PDB entry 7EOR | electron microscopy, 4.00 A resolution | chains B and C of the 4 polymer chains in the assembly

== Chain B ==
Protein: Glutamate receptor ionotropic, NMDA 1
Organism: Homo sapiens
UniProt: Q05586 (NMDZ1_HUMAN); residues 1-847 here = UniProt positions 1-847
Sequence (847 residues; row label = number of the first residue in the row):
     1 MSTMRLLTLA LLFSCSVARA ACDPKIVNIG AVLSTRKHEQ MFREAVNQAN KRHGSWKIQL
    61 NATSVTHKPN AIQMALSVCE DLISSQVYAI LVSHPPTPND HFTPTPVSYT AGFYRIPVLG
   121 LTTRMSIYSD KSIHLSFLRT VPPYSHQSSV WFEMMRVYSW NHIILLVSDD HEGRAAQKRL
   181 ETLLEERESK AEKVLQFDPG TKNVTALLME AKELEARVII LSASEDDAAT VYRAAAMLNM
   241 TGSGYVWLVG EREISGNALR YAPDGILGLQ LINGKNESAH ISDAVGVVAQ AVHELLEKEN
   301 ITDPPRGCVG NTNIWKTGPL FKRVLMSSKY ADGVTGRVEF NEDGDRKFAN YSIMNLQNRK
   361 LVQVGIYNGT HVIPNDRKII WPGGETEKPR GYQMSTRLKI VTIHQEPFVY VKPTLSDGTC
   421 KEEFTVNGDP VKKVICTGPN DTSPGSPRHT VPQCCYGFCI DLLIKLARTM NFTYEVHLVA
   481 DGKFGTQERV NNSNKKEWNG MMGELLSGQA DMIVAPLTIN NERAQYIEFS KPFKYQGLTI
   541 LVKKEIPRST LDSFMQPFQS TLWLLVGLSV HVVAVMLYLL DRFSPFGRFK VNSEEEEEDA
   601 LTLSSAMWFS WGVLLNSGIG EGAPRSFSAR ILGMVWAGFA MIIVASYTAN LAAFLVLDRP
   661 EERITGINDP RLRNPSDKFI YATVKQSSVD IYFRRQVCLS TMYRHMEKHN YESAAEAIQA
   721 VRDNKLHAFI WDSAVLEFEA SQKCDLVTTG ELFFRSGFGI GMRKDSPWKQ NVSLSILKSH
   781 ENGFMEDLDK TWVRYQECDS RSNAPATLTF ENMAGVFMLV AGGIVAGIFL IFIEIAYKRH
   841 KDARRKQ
Not modelled in the structure: 1-24, 54-55, 548-555, 585-600, 616-625, 661-662, 797-808, 845-847
Differences from the reference sequence: engineered mutation Cys698 (Glu in Q05586)
Disulfides: Cys420-Cys454, Cys436-Cys455
Covalent attachments: N-acetylglucosamine (NAG) linked to Asn61, Asn203, Asn239, Asn276, Asn471, Asn771
Small-molecule neighbours: 6RM (7-[(4-fluoranylphenoxy)methyl]-3-[(1R,2R)-2-(hydroxymethyl)cyclopropyl]-2-methyl-[1,3]thiazolo[3,2-a]pyrimidin-5-one): Ile519, Lys531, Pro532, Tyr535, Gly757, His780
Curated features (UniProtKB/Swiss-Prot):
  - region: Leu603 to Pro624 (Pore-forming)
  - binding site (glycine): Pro516, Thr518, Arg523, Ser688, Asp732
  - glycosylation (N-linked (GlcNAc...) asparagine): Asn61, Asn203, Asn239, Asn276, Asn300, Asn350, Asn368, Asn440, Asn471, Asn491, Asn674, Asn771
  - natural variant: Arg217 (R217W: In NDHMSR), Asp227 (D227H: In NDHMSR; uncertain significance), Arg306 (R306Q: Found in a patient with schizophrenia; uncertain significance), Asp552 (D552E: In NDHMSD), Pro557 (P557R: In NDHMSD), Ser560 (S560SS: In NDHMSD), Gly618 (G618R: In NDHMSD), Gly620 (G620R: In NDHMSD), Ala637 (A637S: In NDHMSD; uncertain significance; A637V: In NDHMSD; uncertain significance), Gly638 (G638A: In NDHMSD; G638V: In NDHMSD), Met641 (M641I: In NDHMSD; M641L: In NDHMSD; M641V: In NDHMSD), Ile642 (I642T: In NDHMSD; uncertain significance), 14 further natural variant entries in UniProt
  - mutagenesis: Ile642 (I642L: Slight decrease in glutamate and glycine agonist potency; mutant channels are activated at 2-fold higher glutamate and glycine concentrations), Val644 (V644M: Increase in glutamate and glycine agonist potency; mutant channels are activated lower glutamate and glycine concentrations), Ala653 (A653G: Increase in glutamate and glycine agonist potency; mutant channels are activated lower glutamate and glycine concentrations), Met813 (M813V: Slight decrease in glycine agonist potency; no effect on glutamate agonist potency)

== Chain C ==
Protein: Glutamate receptor ionotropic, NMDA 2A
Organism: Homo sapiens
UniProt: Q12879 (NMDE1_HUMAN); residues 1-842 here = UniProt positions 1-842
Sequence (853 residues; row label = number of the first residue in the row):
     1 MGRVGYWTLL VLPALLVWRG PAPSAAAEKG PPALNIAVML GHSHDVTERE LRTLWGPEQA
    61 AGLPLDVNVV ALLMNRTDPK SLITHVCDLM SGARIHGLVF GDDTDQEAVA QMLDFISSHT
   121 FVPILGIHGG ASMIMADKDP TSTFFQFGAS IQQQATVMLK IMQDYDWHVF SLVTTIFPGY
   181 REFISFVKTT VDNSFVGWDM QNVITLDTSF EDAKTQVQLK KIHSSVILLY CSKDEAVLIL
   241 SEARSLGLTG YDFFWIVPSL VSGNTELIPK EFPSGLISVS YDDWDYSLEA RVRDGIGILT
   301 TAASSMLEKF SYIPEAKASC YGQMERPEVP MHTLHPFMVN VTWDGKDLSF TEEGYQVHPR
   361 LVVIVLNKDR EWEKVGKWEN HTLSLRHAVW PRYKSFSDCE PDDNHLSIVT LEEAPFVIVE
   421 DIDPLTETCV RNTVPCRKFV KINNSTNEGM NVKKCCKGFC IDILKKLSRT VKFTYDLYLV
   481 TNGKHGKKVN NVWNGMIGEV VYQRAVMAVG SLTINEERSE VVDFSVPFVE TGISVMVSRS
   541 NGTVSPSAFL EPFSASVWVM MFVMLLIVSA IAVFVFEYFS PVGYNRNLAK GKAPHGPSFT
   601 IGKAIWLLWG LVFNNSVPVQ NPKGTTSKIM VSVWAFFAVI FLASYTANLA AFMIQEEFVD
   661 QVTGLSDKKF QRPHDYSPPF RFGTVPNGST ERNIRNNYPY MHQYMTKFNQ KGVEDALVSL
   721 KTGKLDAFIY DAAVLNYKAG RDEGCKLVTI GSGYIFATTG YGIALQKGSP WKRQIDLALL
   781 QFVGDGEMEE LETCWLTGIC HNEKNEVMSS QLDIDNMAGV FYMLAAAMAL SLITFIWEHL
   841 FYKSRAEAKR MKG
Not modelled in the structure: 1-33, 541-555, 582-597, 615-624, 656-659, 801-814, 838-853
Differences from the reference sequence: engineered mutation Cys794 (Leu in Q12879); expression tag (843-853)
Disulfides: Cys87-Cys320, Cys436-Cys456
Covalent attachments: N-acetylglucosamine (NAG) linked to Asn687
Small-molecule neighbours: 6RM (7-[(4-fluoranylphenoxy)methyl]-3-[(1R,2R)-2-(hydroxymethyl)cyclopropyl]-2-methyl-[1,3]thiazolo[3,2-a]pyrimidin-5-one): Ile514, Val526, Pro527, Phe528, Val529, Glu530, Thr758, Thr759, Gly760, Leu780, Val783
Curated features (UniProtKB/Swiss-Prot):
  - region: Phe599 to Gln620 (Pore-forming)
  - binding site (Zn(2+)): His44, His128, Glu266, Asp282
  - binding site (L-glutamate): Ser511, Thr513, Arg518, Ser689, Thr690, Asp731
  - site: Asn614 (Functional determinant of NMDA receptors)
  - glycosylation (N-linked (GlcNAc...) asparagine): Asn75, Asn340, Asn380, Asn443, Asn444, Asn541, Asn687
  - natural variant: Pro57 (P57L: Found in a cutaneous malignant melanoma sample), Pro79 (P79R: In FESD), Thr143 (T143I: Found in a patient with autism spectrum disorder; uncertain significance), Phe183 (F183I: In FESD; uncertain significance), Ile184 (I184S: In FESD; uncertain significance), Thr189 (T189N: Found in a patient with schizophrenia; uncertain significance), Cys231 (C231Y: In FESD; uncertain significance), Ala243 (A243V: In FESD), Asp252 (D252N: Found in a cutaneous malignant melanoma sample), Ser278 (S278F: Found in a cutaneous malignant melanoma sample), Ala290 (A290V: In FESD; uncertain significance), Gly295 (G295S: In FESD; uncertain significance), 71 further natural variant entries in UniProt
  - mutagenesis: Pro552 (P552A: Changed glutamate-gated calcium ion channel activity characterized by increased desensitization ...), Ser632 (S632F: No effect on localization to the cell membrane. No effect on agonist potency and channel activation by glutamate and glycine), Thr646 (T646R: No effect on localization to the cell membrane. Results in increased glycine potency and channel activation at lower agonist concentrations)

== How chain B and chain C interact ==
Pairs across the interface (75; chain B residue first):
  Pro69(B) with Gln323(C)
  Asn70(B) with Gln323(C)
  Ala71(B) with His119(C)
  Ile72(B) with His119(C)
  Gln73(B) with Cys320(C), hydrogen bond (side chain-backbone); Tyr321(C); Gly322(C)
  Leu76(B) with Ile83(C), hydrophobic
  Cys79(B) with Lys80(C)
  His101(B) with Arg326(C)
  Pro106(B) with Phe115(C), hydrophobic
  Tyr109(B) with Gln111(C); Met112(C); Asp114(C); Phe115(C), hydrophobic
  Phe113(B) with Thr77(C); Pro79(C); Gln106(C), hydrogen bond (backbone-side chain); Met112(C), hydrophobic
  Lys131(B) with Pro178(C)
  Ser132(B) with Met135(C); Pro178(C)
  Ile133(B) with Gln111(C), hydrogen bond (backbone-side chain); Met135(C); Ala136(C), hydrophobic
  Cys308(B) with Arg76(C); Asp78(C); Lys80(C)
  Val309(B) with Arg76(C); Asp78(C); Lys80(C)
  Gly310(B) with Arg76(C)
  Asn311(B) with Arg76(C), hydrogen bond (backbone-side chain)
  Thr312(B) with Arg76(C); Thr77(C); Asp78(C)
  Arg489(B) with Phe195(C)
  Ser493(B) with Thr426(C)
  Asn494(B) with Asn193(C), hydrogen bond (side chain-backbone); Ser194(C); Phe195(C)
  Lys495(B) with Asn193(C)
  Lys496(B) with Asp192(C), hydrogen bond (side chain-backbone); Asn193(C), hydrogen bond (backbone-side chain); Ser194(C), hydrogen bond (side chain-backbone); Phe195(C)
  Leu562(B) with Met817(C), hydrophobic
  Ser626(B) with Trp606(C)
  Ser628(B) with Thr834(C)
  Arg630(B) with Trp606(C), hydrogen bond (side chain-backbone); Trp609(C); Gly610(C)
  Ile631(B) with Leu830(C), hydrophobic; Thr834(C)
  Met634(B) with Trp609(C), hydrophobic
  Ala637(B) with Phe613(C), hydrophobic
  Phe639(B) with Met823(C), hydrophobic
  Met641(B) with Phe613(C), hydrophobic
  Ile642(B) with Met823(C), hydrophobic
  Thr648(B) with Ala650(C)
  Ala649(B) with Ala650(C), hydrophobic
  Ala652(B) with Ala650(C)
  Pro670(B) with Thr797(C); Gly798(C); Ile799(C), hydrophobic
  Arg673(B) with Thr793(C), hydrogen bond (side chain-backbone); Thr797(C)
  Asn674(B) with Arg741(C); Thr797(C)
  Ser676(B) with Glu743(C)
  Gln696(B) with Arg431(C), hydrogen bond (backbone-side chain)
  Val697(B) with Arg431(C)
  Cys698(B) with Arg431(C); Cys794(C), disulfide
  Ser700(B) with Arg431(C)
Other interface residues (no listed pair), chain B (55 interface residues in all): Thr105, Gly112, Arg115, Arg174, Lys178, Glu342, Ala629, Ala645, Val656, Arg671
Other interface residues (no listed pair), chain C (54 interface residues in all): Thr84, Glu107, Asp137, Ile176, Ser185, Thr190, Glu353, Ile605, Thr646, Met653, Ile654, Leu824
Disulfides between the chains: Cys698(B)-Cys794(C)

== Overview ==
55 residues of chain B face 54 of chain C across their interface; the contacts include 1 disulfide bond and 11
hydrogen bonds. Among the polar pairs are Gln73(B)-Cys320(C), Phe113(B)-Gln106(C) and Ile133(B)-Gln111(C).
Chain B binds compound 6RM. Ligands of chain C: compound 6RM.
Here chain B is Glutamate receptor ionotropic, NMDA 1 and chain C is Glutamate receptor ionotropic, NMDA 2A,
both from Homo sapiens. Entry 7EOR (Structure of the human GluN1/GluN2A NMDA receptor in the
glycine/glutamate/GNE-6901 bound state) was determined by electron microscopy, deposited together with 7EOQ,
7EOS, 7EOT and 7EOU.
